7WS1 - chains A and C of the 11 polymer chains in the assembly; structure by electron microscopy, 3.40 A resolution.

# Chain A (and C)
Protein: Spike glycoprotein
Source organism: Severe acute respiratory syndrome coronavirus 2
Notes: chain C of this document is another copy of the same molecule, construct and numbering; everything in this record applies to it too
UniProtKB: P0DTC2 (SPIKE_SARS2); residues 1-1208 here = UniProt positions 1-1208
Sequence (1288 residues; numbered 1 to 1288; the number before each row is that of its first residue):
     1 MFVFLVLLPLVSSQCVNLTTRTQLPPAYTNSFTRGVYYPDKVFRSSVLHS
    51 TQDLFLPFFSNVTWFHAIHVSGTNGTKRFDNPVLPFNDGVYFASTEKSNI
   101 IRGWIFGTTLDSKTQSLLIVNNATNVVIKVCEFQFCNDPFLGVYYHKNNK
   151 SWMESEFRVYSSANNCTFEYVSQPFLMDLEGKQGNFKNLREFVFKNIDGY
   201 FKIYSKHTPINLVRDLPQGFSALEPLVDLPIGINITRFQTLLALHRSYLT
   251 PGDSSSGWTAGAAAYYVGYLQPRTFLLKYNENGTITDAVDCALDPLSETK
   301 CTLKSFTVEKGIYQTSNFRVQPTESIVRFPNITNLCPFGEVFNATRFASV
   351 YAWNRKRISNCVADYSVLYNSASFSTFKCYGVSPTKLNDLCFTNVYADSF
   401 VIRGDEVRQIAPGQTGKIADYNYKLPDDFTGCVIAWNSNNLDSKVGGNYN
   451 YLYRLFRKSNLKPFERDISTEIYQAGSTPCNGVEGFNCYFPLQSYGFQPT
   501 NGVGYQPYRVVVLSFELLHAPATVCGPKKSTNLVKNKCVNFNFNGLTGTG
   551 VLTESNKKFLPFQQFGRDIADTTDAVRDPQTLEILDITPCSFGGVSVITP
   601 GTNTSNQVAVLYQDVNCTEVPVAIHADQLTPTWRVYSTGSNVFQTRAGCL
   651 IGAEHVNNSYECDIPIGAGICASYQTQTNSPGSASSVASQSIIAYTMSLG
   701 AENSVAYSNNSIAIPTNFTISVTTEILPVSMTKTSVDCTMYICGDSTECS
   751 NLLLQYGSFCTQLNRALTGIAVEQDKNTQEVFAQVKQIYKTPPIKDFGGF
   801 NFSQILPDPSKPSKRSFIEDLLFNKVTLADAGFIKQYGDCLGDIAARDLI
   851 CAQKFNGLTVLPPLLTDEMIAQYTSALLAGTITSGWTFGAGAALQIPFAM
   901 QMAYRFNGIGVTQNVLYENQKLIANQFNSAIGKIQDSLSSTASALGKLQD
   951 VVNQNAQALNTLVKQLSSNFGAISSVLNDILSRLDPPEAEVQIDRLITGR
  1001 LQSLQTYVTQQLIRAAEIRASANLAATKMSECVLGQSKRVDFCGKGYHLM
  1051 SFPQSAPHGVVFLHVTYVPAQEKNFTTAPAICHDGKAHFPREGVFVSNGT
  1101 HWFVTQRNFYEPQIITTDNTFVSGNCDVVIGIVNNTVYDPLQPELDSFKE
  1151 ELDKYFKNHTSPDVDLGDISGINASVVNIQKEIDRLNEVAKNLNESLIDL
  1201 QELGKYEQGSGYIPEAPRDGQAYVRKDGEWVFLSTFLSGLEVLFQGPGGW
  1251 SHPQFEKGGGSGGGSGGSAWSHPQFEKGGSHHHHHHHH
Disordered / not traced: 1-14, 67-77, 144-151, 181-184, 244-257, 621-640, 677-688, 829-851, 1148-1288 (chain C: 1-14, 67-77, 144-151, 181-184, 244-257, 621-640, 677-688, 829-853, 1148-1288)
Construct notes: engineered mutation Gly682 (Arg in P0DTC2), Ser683 (Arg in P0DTC2), Ser685 (Arg in P0DTC2), Pro986 (Lys in P0DTC2), Pro987 (Val in P0DTC2); expression tag (1209-1288)
Disulfide bonds: Cys15-Cys136, Cys131-Cys166, Cys291-Cys301, Cys336-Cys361, Cys379-Cys432, Cys391-Cys525, Cys480-Cys488, Cys617-Cys649, Cys662-Cys671, Cys743-Cys749, Cys1032-Cys1043, Cys1082-Cys1126
Covalent attachments: N-acetylglucosamine (NAG) linked to Asn17, Asn61, Asn165, Asn234, Asn282, Asn331, Asn343, Asn603, Asn616, Asn657, Asn709, Asn717, Asn801, Asn1074, Asn1098, Asn1134
Swiss-Prot annotation at these positions:
  - region: Asn280 to Cys301 (Putative superantigen), Arg403 to Asp405 (Integrin-binding motif), Asn448 to Phe456 (Immunodominant HLA epitope recognized by the CD8+), Pro681, Ala684 (Putative superantigen), Ser816 to Tyr837 (Fusion peptide 1), Lys835 to Phe855 (Fusion peptide 2), Asp1163 to Glu1202 (Heptad repeat 2)
  - site: Arg815, Ser816 (Cleavage)
  - glycosylation: Asn17 (N-linked (GlcNAc...) (complex) asparagine), Asn61 (N-linked (GlcNAc...) (hybrid) asparagine), Asn74 (N-linked (GlcNAc...) (complex) asparagine), Asn122 (N-linked (GlcNAc...) (hybrid) asparagine), Asn149 (N-linked (GlcNAc...) (complex) asparagine), Asn165 (N-linked (GlcNAc...) (complex) asparagine), Asn234 (N-linked (GlcNAc...) (high mannose) asparagine), Asn282 (N-linked (GlcNAc...) (complex) asparagine), Thr323 (O-linked (GalNAc) threonine), Ser325 (O-linked (HexNAc...) serine), Asn331 (N-linked (GlcNAc...) (complex) asparagine), Asn343 (N-linked (GlcNAc...) (complex) asparagine), Asn603 (N-linked (GlcNAc...) (hybrid) asparagine), Asn616 (N-linked (GlcNAc...) (complex) asparagine), Asn657 (N-linked (GlcNAc...) (complex) asparagine), Thr676 (O-linked (GlcNAc...) threonine), Thr678 (O-linked (GlcNAc...) threonine), Asn709 (N-linked (GlcNAc...) (high mannose) asparagine), Asn717 (N-linked (GlcNAc...) (hybrid) asparagine), Asn801 (N-linked (GlcNAc...) (hybrid) asparagine) and 6 more in UniProt
  - natural variant: Leu5 (L5F: In strain: Iota/B.1.526), Ser13 (S13I: In strain: Epsilon/B.1.427/B.1.429), Leu18 (L18F: In strain: Beta/B.1.351, Gamma/P.1 and 1 more), Thr19 (T19I: In strain: Omicron/BQ.1.1, Omicron/XBB.1.5 and 1 more; T19R: In strain: Delta/B.1.617.2, Omicron/BA.2 and 4 more), Thr20 (T20N: In strain: Gamma/P.1), Leu24 to Ala27 (sequence variant, change not given here; In strain: Omicron/BA.2, Omicron/BA.2.12.1 and 6 more), Pro26 (P26S: In strain: Gamma/P.1), Gln52 (Q52H: In strain: Omicron/EG.5.1), Ala67 (A67V: In strain: Eta/B.1.525, Omicron/BA.1), His69 to Val70 (deletion: In strain: Alpha/B.1.1.7, Eta/B.1.525 and 5 more), Gly75 (G75V: In strain: Lambda/C.37), Thr76 (T76I: In strain: Lambda/C.37), 82 further natural variant entries in UniProt
  - mutagenesis: His69 to Val70 (Increased incorporation of cleaved spike into virions), Asn121 (N121Q: Partial loss of biliverdin affinity), Arg190 (R190K: Partial loss of biliverdin affinity), Asn234 (N234Q: Increased resistance to neutralizing antibodies), Asn331 (N331Q: Reduced viral infectivity), Asn343 (N343Q: Reduced viral infectivity), Leu452 (L452R: Increased resistance to neutralizing antibodies. Decreases HLA binding to NF9 epitope. Increased binding affinity to human ACE2), Tyr453 (Y453F: Decreased HLA binding to NF9 epitope. Increased binding affinity to human ACE2), Ala475 (A475V: Increased resistance to neutralizing antibodies), Val483 (V483A: Increased resistance to neutralizing antibodies), Glu484 (E484D: Increased replication in human TMEM106B overexpressing cells), Phe490 (F490L: Increased resistance to neutralizing antibodies and human covalescent sera neutralization), 12 further mutagenesis entries in UniProt

# How chain A and chain C interact
Pairs across the interface (120; chain A residue first):
  Tyr38(A) with Phe562(C), hydrophobic
  Lys41(A) with His519(C); Phe562(C); Gln563(C); Gln564(C), hydrogen bond (backbone-backbone); Phe565(C)
  Val42(A) with Gln563(C); Phe565(C)
  Phe43(A) with Lys558(C); Leu560(C), hydrophobic; Gln563(C); Phe565(C), hydrogen bond (backbone-backbone); Gly566(C); Arg567(C), hydrogen bond (backbone-backbone)
  Arg44(A) with Arg567(C)
  Tyr200(A) with Arg357(C); Asn394(C), hydrogen bond; Tyr396(C)
  Glu224(A) with Phe562(C)
  Pro225(A) with Phe562(C)
  Pro230(A) with Arg357(C)
  Asn282(A) with Phe559(C)
  Tyr369(A) with Thr415(C), hydrogen bond
  Gly413(A) with Pro987(C)
  Asp737(A) with Asn317(C), hydrogen bond
  Met740(A) with Arg319(C), hydrogen bond
  Asp745(A) with Thr549(C)
  Gln755(A) with Ser968(C); Asn969(C), hydrogen bond; Phe970(C), hydrogen bond (backbone-backbone)
  Tyr756(A) with Gln965(C)
  Gly757(A) with Gln965(C); Ser968(C)
  Ser758(A) with Gln965(C), hydrogen bond
  Gln762(A) with Thr961(C); Thr1006(C)
  Arg765(A) with Gln957(C)
  Gln787(A) with Ala701(C); Asn703(C)
  Ile788(A) with Ala701(C), hydrogen bond (backbone-backbone); Glu702(C); Asn703(C), hydrogen bond (backbone-backbone)
  Tyr789(A) with Asn703(C)
  Lys790(A) with Glu702(C), salt bridge; Asn703(C); Ser704(C)
  Pro792(A) with Tyr707(C), hydrophobic
  Asp796(A) with Tyr707(C), hydrogen bond (backbone-side chain)
  Phe797(A) with Tyr707(C)
  Phe855(A) with Pro589(C), hydrophobic; Phe592(C)
  Asn856(A) with Phe592(C)
  Thr859(A) with Asp614(C), hydrogen bond
  Val860(A) with Asp614(C)
  Pro862(A) with Ala647(C), hydrophobic
  Pro863(A) with Ala668(C), hydrogen bond (backbone-backbone)
  Leu864(A) with Pro665(C), hydrophobic; Gly667(C); Ala668(C); Gly669(C), hydrogen bond (backbone-backbone)
  Thr866(A) with Ala668(C)
  Met869(A) with Gly669(C); Leu699(C), hydrophobic
  Gln872(A) with Leu699(C)
  Tyr873(A) with Leu699(C)
  Thr883(A) with Val705(C)
  Ala890(A) with Tyr1047(C), hydrophobic
  Ala892(A) with Glu1072(C)
  Ala893(A) with Val705(C), hydrophobic
  Leu894(A) with Ala713(C); Glu1072(C)
  Gln895(A) with Ala706(C); Ser711(C), hydrogen bond; Ile712(C); Ala713(C); Asn1074(C), hydrogen bond
  Ile896(A) with Tyr707(C); Ile712(C), hydrophobic
  Pro897(A) with Ser708(C); Asn709(C); Ser711(C); Thr1077(C)
  Phe898(A) with Tyr707(C)
  Met900(A) with Thr1077(C), hydrogen bond
  Tyr904(A) with Val1094(C); Arg1107(C)
  Asn907(A) with Arg1107(C), hydrogen bond
  Thr912(A) with Phe1121(C)
  Gln913(A) with Pro1090(C)
  Asn914(A) with Phe1121(C); Ser1123(C), hydrogen bond
  Tyr917(A) with Pro1079(C); Phe1089(C), hydrophobic; Val1129(C)
  Glu918(A) with Ser1123(C), hydrogen bond
  Lys964(A) with Ile569(C)
  Ser967(A) with Ala570(C); Asp571(C), hydrogen bond (side chain-backbone)
  Ser975(A) with Asp571(C), hydrogen bond
  Val976(A) with Asp571(C)
  Asn978(A) with Thr547(C)
  Leu981(A) with Lys386(C)
  Ser982(A) with Leu390(C)
  Arg983(A) with Gly381(C); Val382(C); Ser383(C), hydrogen bond (backbone-backbone); Leu390(C)
  Leu984(A) with Gly381(C); Lys386(C)
  Asp985(A) with Ser383(C)
  Asp994(A) with Arg995(C), salt bridge
  Gln1005(A) with Gln1002(C), hydrogen bond
  Leu1012(A) with Gln1010(C); Ile1013(C), hydrophobic
  Arg1019(A) with Glu1017(C)
  Thr1027(A) with Arg1039(C)
  Ser1030(A) with Val1040(C)
  Glu1031(A) with Arg1039(C), salt bridge
  Arg1039(A) with Arg1039(C)
  Leu1141(A) with Leu1141(C), hydrophobic
Also at the interface, not in a pair above, chain A (89 interface residues in all): Val47, Phe759, Lys786, Gly857, Leu861, Trp886, Gln920, Val963, Leu966, Thr1009, Leu1034, Gly1035, Glu1111, Glu1144
Also at the interface, not in a pair above, chain C (95 interface residues in all): Thr385, Glu516, Pro521, Gly548, Gln613, Ile666, Ile670, Cys671, Thr696, Met697, Gly700, Asn710, Pro715, Asp985, Ser1003, Thr1009, Asp1041, Gly1046, Val1128, Ile1130

# Summary
Chain A and chain C form an interface of 89 and 95 residues respectively, with 26 hydrogen bonds and 3 salt
bridges. Among the polar pairs are Lys790(A)-Glu702(C), Asp994(A)-Arg995(C) and Glu1031(A)-Arg1039(C).
Covalently linked N-acetylglucosamine: at Asn17(A), Asn61(A), Asn165(A), Asn234(A), Asn282(A) and Asn331(A)
and 10 more.
Both chains are Spike glycoprotein (Severe acute respiratory syndrome coronavirus 2). Entry 7WS1 (Structures
of Omicron Spike complexes illuminate broad-spectrum neutralizing antibody development) was determined by
electron microscopy (same publication as 7WS0, 7WS2, 7WS3, 7WS4, 7WS5, 7WS6 and 4 further entries).
